6N58 - chains I and K of the 7 polymer chains in the assembly; structure by electron microscopy, 3.78 A resolution.

[Chain I]
Name: DNA-directed RNA polymerase subunit beta
Source organism: Escherichia coli
Notes: EC 2.7.7.6
UniProtKB: P0A8V2 (RPOB_ECOLI); residue numbers follow UniProt; this construct covers 1-1342
Amino-acid sequence (1342 residues; numbered 1 to 1342; the number before each row is that of its first residue):
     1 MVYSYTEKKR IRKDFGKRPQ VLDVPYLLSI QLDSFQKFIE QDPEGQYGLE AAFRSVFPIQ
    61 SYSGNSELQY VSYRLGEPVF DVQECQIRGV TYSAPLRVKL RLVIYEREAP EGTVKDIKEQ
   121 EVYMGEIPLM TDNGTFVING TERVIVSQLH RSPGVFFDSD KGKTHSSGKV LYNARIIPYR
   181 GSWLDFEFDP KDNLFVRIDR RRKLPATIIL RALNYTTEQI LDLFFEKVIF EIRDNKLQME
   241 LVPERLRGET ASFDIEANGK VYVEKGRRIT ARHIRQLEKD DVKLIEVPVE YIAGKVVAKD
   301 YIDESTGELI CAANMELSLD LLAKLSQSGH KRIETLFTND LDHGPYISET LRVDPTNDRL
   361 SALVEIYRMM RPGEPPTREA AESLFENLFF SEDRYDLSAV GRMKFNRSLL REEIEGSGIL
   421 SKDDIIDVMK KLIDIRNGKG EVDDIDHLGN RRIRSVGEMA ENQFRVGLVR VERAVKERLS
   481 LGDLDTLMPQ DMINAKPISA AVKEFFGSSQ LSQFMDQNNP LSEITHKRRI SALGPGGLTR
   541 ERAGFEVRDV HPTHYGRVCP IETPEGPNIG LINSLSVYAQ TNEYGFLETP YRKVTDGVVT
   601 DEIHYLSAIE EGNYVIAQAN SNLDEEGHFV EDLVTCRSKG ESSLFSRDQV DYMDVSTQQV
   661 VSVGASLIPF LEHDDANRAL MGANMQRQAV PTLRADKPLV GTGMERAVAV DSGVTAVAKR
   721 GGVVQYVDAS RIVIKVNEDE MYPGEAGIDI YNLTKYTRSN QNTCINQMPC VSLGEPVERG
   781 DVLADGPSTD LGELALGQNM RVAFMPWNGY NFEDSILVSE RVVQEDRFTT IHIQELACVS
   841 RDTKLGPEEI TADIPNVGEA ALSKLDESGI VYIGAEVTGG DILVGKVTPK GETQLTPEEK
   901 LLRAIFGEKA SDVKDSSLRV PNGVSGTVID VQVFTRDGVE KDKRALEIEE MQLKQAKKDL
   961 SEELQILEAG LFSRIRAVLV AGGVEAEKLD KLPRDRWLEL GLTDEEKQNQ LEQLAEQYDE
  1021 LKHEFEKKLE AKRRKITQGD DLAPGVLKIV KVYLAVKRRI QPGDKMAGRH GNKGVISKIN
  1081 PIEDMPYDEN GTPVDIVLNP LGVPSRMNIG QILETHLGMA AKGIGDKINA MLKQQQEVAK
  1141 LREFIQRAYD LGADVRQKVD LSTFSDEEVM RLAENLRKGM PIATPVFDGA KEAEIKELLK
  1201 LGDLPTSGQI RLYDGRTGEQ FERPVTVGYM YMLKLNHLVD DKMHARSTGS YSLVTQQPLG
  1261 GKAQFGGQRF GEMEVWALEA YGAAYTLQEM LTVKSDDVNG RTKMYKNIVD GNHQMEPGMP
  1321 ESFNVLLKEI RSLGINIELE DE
Disordered / not traced: 1
Ligand contacts: chapso (1N7): Gln725, Tyr726, Ile748, Glu962, Gln965, Ile966, Ala969, Arg994
Swiss-Prot annotation at these positions:
  - modified residue (N6-acetyllysine): Lys1022, Lys1200
  - mutagenesis: Ile561 (I561S: Resistant to antibiotics salinamide A and B), Ile569 (I569S: Resistant to antibiotics salinamide A and B), Ala665 (A665E: Resistant to antibiotics salinamide A and B), Asp675 (D675A/G: Resistant to antibiotics salinamide A and B), Asn677 (N677H/K: Resistant to antibiotics salinamide A and B), Leu680 (L680M: Resistant to antibiotics salinamide A and B), Glu813 (E813K: Disrupts the enzyme's active center)

[Chain K]
Name: DNA-directed RNA polymerase subunit omega
Source organism: Escherichia coli
Notes: EC 2.7.7.6
UniProtKB: P0A800 (RPOZ_ECOLI); numbering as in UniProt (aligned over 1-91)
Amino-acid sequence (91 residues; each row starts with the number of its first residue):
     1 MARVTVQDAV EKIGNRFDLV LVAARRARQM QVGGKDPLVP EENDKTTVIA LREIEEGLIN
    61 NQILDVRERQ EQQEQEAAEL QAVTAIAEGR R
Disordered / not traced: 1, 81-91

[Chain I / chain K interface]
Contacting residue pairs - 8 pairs, chain I then chain K:
  Gly1282(I) with Phe17(K)
  Tyr1285(I) with Leu21(K)
  Gly1311(I) with Gln31(K), hydrogen bond (backbone-side chain)
  Asn1312(I) with Gln31(K); Val32(K)
  His1313(I) with Arg28(K), hydrogen bond (backbone-side chain); Gln31(K), hydrogen bond
  Gln1314(I) with Arg28(K)

[In short]
6 residues of chain I and 5 residues of chain K are in contact; the contacts include 3 hydrogen bonds. Among
the polar pairs are Gly1311(I)-Gln31(K), His1313(I)-Arg28(K) and His1313(I)-Gln31(K). Ligands of chain I:
chapso. From UniProt: 7 mutagenesis sites on chain I.
Chain I is DNA-directed RNA polymerase subunit beta and chain K is DNA-directed RNA polymerase subunit omega,
both from Escherichia coli; the structure, Cryo-EM structure of Escherichia coli RNAP polymerase bound with
TraR in conformation II, was determined by electron microscopy (same publication as 6N57, 6OUL and 6P1K).
